Entry 7XYA (electron microscopy, 3.30 A resolution); this record covers chains C and R of the 10 polymer chains in the assembly.

[Chain C]
Protein: DNA-directed RNA polymerase subunit beta
Source organism: Pseudomonas aeruginosa
Notes: EC 2.7.7.6
Reference sequence: Q51561 (RPOB_PSEAE); numbering as in UniProt (aligned over 1-1357)
Chain sequence (1357 residues; each row starts with the number of its first residue):
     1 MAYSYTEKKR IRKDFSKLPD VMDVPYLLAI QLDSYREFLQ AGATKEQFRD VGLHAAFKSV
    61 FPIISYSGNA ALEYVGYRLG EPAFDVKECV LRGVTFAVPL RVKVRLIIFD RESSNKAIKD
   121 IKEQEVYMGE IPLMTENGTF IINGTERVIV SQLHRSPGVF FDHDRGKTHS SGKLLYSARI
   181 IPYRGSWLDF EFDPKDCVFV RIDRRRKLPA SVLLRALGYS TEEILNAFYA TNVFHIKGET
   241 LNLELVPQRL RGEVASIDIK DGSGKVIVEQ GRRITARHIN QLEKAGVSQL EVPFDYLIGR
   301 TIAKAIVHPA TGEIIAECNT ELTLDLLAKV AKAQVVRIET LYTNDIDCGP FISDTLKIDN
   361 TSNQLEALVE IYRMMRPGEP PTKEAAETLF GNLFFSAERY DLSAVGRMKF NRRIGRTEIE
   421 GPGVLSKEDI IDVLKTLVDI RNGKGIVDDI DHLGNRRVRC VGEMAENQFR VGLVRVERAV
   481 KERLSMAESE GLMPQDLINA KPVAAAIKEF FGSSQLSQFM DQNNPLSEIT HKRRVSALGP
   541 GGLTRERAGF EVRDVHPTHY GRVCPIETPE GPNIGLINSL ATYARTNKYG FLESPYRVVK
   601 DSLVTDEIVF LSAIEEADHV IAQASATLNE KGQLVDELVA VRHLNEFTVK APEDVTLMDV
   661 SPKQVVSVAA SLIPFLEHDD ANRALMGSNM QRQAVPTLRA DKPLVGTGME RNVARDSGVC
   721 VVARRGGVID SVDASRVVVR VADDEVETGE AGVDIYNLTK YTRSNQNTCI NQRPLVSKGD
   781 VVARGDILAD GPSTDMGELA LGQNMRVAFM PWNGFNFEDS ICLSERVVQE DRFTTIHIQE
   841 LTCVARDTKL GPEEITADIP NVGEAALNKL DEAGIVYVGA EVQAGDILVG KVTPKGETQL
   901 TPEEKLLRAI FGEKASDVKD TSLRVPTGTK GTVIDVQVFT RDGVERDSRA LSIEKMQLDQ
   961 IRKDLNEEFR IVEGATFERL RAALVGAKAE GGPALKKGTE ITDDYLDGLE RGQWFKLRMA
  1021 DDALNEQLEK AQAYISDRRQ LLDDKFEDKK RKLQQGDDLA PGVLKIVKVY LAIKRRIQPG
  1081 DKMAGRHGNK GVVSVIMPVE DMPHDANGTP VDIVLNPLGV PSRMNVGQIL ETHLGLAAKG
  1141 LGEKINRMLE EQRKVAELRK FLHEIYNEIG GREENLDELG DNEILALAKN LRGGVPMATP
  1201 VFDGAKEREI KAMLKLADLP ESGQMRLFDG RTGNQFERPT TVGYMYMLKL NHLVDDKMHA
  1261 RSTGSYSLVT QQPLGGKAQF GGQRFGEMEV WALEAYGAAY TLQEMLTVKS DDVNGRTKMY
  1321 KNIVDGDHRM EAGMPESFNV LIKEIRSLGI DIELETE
Unresolved in the structure: 1-2, 231-339, 895-917, 988-1019, 1357

[Chain R]
Molecule: 12-nt RNA strand
Sequence (12 nucleotides; each row starts with the number of its first residue):
     7 AUAUACCCUC GA
Unresolved in the structure: 7-8
Ion coordination: Mg2+: A18 (shared with 3 residues of chain D)

[Interface between chain C and chain R]
Pairs across the interface (21; chain C residue first):
  Gln515(C) - C13(R)  phosphate contact
  Gln515(C) - C14(R)  sugar contact
  Gln518(C) - C14(R)  hydrogen bond to the sugar
  Gln518(C) - U15(R)  sugar contact
  Arg534(C) - C16(R)  salt bridge to the phosphate
  Arg545(C) - C14(R)  salt bridge to the phosphate
  Arg545(C) - U15(R)  salt bridge to the phosphate
  Pro569(C) - C16(R)  phosphate contact
  Glu570(C) - G17(R)  phosphate contact
  Asn573(C) - U15(R)  phosphate contact
  Asn573(C) - C16(R)  phosphate contact
  Ile577(C) - U15(R)  phosphate contact
  Arg692(C) - C16(R)  salt bridge to the phosphate
  Gln693(C) - C16(R)  hydrogen bond to the phosphate
  Gln693(C) - G17(R)  hydrogen bond to the phosphate
  Lys1090(C) - A18(R)  salt bridge to the phosphate
  His1252(C) - C16(R)  sugar contact
  His1252(C) - G17(R)  hydrogen bond to the sugar
  Ser1267(C) - U10(R)  phosphate contact
  Leu1268(C) - U10(R)  phosphate contact
  Leu1274(C) - U10(R)  phosphate contact
Also at the interface, not in a pair above, chain C (16 interface residues in all): Asn689
Also at the interface, not in a pair above, chain R (8 interface residues in all): A9

[In short]
Chain C and chain R form an interface of 16 and 8 residues respectively; the contacts include 4 hydrogen bonds
and 5 salt bridges. Polar contacts include Gln518(C)-C14(R), His1252(C)-G17(R) and Gln693(C)-C16(R).
Here chain C is DNA-directed RNA polymerase subunit beta (Pseudomonas aeruginosa) and chain R is a 12-nt RNA
strand. Entry 7XYA (The cryo-EM structure of an AlpA-loading complex) was determined by electron microscopy
(same publication as 7XYB).
